PDB entry 9IF4 | electron microscopy, 3.09 A resolution | chains D and X of the 28 polymer chains in the assembly

== Chain D ==
Name: ATP-dependent Clp protease ATP-binding subunit ClpC1
Source organism: Mycobacterium tuberculosis
UniProtKB: P9WPC9 (CLPC1_MYCTU); numbering as in UniProt (aligned over 168-825)
Amino-acid sequence (658 residues; each row starts with the number of its first residue):
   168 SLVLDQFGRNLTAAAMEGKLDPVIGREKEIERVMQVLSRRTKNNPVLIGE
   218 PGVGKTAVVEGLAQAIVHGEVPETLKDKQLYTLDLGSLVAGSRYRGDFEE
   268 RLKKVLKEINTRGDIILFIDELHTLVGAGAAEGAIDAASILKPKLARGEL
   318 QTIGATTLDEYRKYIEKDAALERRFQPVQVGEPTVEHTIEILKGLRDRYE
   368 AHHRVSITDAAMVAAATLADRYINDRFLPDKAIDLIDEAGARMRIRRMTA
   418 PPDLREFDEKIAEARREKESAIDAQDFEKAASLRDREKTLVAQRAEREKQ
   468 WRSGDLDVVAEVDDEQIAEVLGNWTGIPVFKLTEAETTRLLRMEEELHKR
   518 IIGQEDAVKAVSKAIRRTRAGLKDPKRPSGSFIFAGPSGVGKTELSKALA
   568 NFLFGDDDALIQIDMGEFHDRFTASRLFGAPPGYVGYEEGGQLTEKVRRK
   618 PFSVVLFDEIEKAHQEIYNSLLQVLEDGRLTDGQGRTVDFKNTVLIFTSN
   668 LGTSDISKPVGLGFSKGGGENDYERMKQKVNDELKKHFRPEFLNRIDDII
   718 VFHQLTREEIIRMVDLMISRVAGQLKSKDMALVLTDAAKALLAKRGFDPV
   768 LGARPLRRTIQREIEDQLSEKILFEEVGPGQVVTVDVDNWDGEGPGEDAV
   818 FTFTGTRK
Disordered / not traced: 298-301, 415-476, 673-677, 684-687, 810-811, 825
UniProt features mapped onto this chain:
  - binding site (ATP): Gly216 to Thr223, Gly553 to Thr560
Residues lining bound ligands:
  - ATP (adenosine-5'-triphosphate), molecule 1: Asp188, Pro189, Val190, Ile191, Arg193, Pro218, Gly219, Val220, Gly221, Lys222, Thr223, Ala224, Glu288, Thr324, Ile358, Leu362, Pro396, Asp397, Ile400
  - ATP, molecule 2: Ala337, Arg340, Arg341
  - ATP, molecule 3: Arg517, Ile518, Ile519, Gln521, Pro554, Ser555, Gly556, Val557, Gly558, Lys559, Thr560, Glu561, Glu626, Asn667, Leu722, Met730, Leu733, Met734, Ala770, Arg771, Arg774
  - ATP, molecule 4: Glu643, Glu708, Arg712

== Chain X ==
Name: Unknown peptide
Source organism: Mycobacterium tuberculosis
Amino-acid sequence (26 residues; numbered 903 to 928; the number before each row is that of its first residue; X marks 26 residues of unknown identity (built as UNK)):
   903 XXXXXXXXXXXXXXXXXXXXXXXXXX

== Chain D / chain X interface ==
Chain D residues in contact with chain X, 7 residues: Arg260, Tyr261, Arg262, Phe589, Gly600, Tyr601, Val602

== Overview ==
Chain D and chain X make no direct contact in this assembly. Chain D binds 4 copies of ATP. Curated annotation
(UniProt) lists 16 ATP-binding residues on chain D.
Here chain D is ATP-dependent Clp protease ATP-binding subunit ClpC1 and chain X is Unknown peptide, both from
Mycobacterium tuberculosis. Entry 9IF4 (Structure of the Mycobacterium Tuberculosis ClpC1P1P2 complex bound to
the activator Bz-Leu-Leu) was determined by electron microscopy.
